PDB entry 8T21 | electron microscopy, 3.60 A resolution | chains A and B of the 3 polymer chains in the assembly

Chain A (and B):
Molecule: Spike glycoprotein
Organism: Severe acute respiratory syndrome coronavirus 2
Notes: chain B of this document is another copy of the same molecule, construct and numbering; everything in this record applies to it too
UniProtKB: A0A6H1PJZ3 (A0A6H1PJZ3_SARS2); residue numbers follow UniProt; this construct covers 1-88, 91-1208
Amino-acid sequence (1269 residues; row label = number of the first residue in the row; note: 2 numbers in that range are skipped by the numbering (no residue carries them; nothing is unmodelled there)):
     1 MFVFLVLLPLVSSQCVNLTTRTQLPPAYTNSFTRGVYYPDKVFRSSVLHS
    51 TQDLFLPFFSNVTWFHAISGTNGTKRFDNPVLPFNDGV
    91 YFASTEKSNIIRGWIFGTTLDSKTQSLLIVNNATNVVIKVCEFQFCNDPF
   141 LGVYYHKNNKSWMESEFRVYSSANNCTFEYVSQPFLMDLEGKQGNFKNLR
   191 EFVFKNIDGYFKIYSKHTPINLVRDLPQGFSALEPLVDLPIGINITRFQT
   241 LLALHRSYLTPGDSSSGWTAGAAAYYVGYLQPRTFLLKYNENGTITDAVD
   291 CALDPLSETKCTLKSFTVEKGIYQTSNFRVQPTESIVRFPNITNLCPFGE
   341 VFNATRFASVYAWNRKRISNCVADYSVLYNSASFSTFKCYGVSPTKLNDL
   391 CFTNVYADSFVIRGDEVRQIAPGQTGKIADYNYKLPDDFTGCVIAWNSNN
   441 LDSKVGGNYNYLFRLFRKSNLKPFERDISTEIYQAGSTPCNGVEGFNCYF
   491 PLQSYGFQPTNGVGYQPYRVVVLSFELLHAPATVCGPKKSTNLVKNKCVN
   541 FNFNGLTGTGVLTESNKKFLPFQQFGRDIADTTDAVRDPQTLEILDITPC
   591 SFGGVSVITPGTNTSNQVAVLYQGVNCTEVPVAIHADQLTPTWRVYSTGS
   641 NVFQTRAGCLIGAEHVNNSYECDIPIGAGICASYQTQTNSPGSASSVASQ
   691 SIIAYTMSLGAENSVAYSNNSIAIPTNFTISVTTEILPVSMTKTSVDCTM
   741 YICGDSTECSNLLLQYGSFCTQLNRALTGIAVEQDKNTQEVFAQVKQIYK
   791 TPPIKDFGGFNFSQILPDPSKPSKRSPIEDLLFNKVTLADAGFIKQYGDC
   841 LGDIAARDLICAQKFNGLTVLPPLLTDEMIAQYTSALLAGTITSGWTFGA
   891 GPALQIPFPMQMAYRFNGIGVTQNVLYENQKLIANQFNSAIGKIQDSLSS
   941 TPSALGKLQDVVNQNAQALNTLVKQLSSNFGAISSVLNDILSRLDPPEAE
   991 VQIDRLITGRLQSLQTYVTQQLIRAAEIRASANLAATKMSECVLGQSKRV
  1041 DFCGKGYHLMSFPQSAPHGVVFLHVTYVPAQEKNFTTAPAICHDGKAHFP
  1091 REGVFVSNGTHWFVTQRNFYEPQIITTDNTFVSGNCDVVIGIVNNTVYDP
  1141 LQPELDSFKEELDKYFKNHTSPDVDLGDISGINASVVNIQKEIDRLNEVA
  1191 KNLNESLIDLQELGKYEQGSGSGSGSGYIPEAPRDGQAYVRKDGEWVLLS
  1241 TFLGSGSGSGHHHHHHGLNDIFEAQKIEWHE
Not modelled in the structure: 1-26, 69-77, 144-164, 173-185, 246-262, 621-640, 677-688, 828-853, 1148-1271
Cystine bridges: C131-C166, C291-C301, C336-C361, C379-C432, C391-C525, C480-C488, C538-C590, C617-C649, C662-C671, C738-C760, C743-C749, C1032-C1043, C1082-C1126
Sequence notes: variant F453 (Tyr in A0A6H1PJZ3); engineered mutation G682 (Arg in A0A6H1PJZ3), S683 (Arg in A0A6H1PJZ3), S685 (Arg in A0A6H1PJZ3), P817 (Phe in A0A6H1PJZ3), P892 (Ala in A0A6H1PJZ3), P899 (Ala in A0A6H1PJZ3), P942 (Ala in A0A6H1PJZ3), P986 (Lys in A0A6H1PJZ3), P987 (Val in A0A6H1PJZ3); expression tag (1209-1271)

Interface between chain A and chain B:
Residue-residue contacts - 129 pairs, chain A then chain B:
  N317(A) with D737(B), hydrogen bond
  R328(A) with L981(B)
  Y351(A) with T167(B)
  W353(A) with F168(B), hydrophobic
  Y380(A) with E988(B)
  G381(A) with L984(B); D985(B)
  V382(A) with D985(B)
  S383(A) with S982(B); R983(B), hydrogen bond (backbone-backbone); L984(B), hydrogen bond (backbone-backbone); D985(B), hydrogen bond; P986(B)
  P384(A) with E748(B); I980(B); L981(B); S982(B); R983(B); L984(B)
  T385(A) with N978(B); D979(B); I980(B), hydrogen bond (backbone-backbone); L981(B), hydrogen bond (backbone-backbone); S982(B); R983(B); L984(B), hydrogen bond (side chain-backbone); A989(B)
  K386(A) with A972(B); I973(B); D979(B), salt bridge; R983(B); L984(B); Q992(B)
  L387(A) with I973(B), hydrophobic; D979(B); R983(B), hydrogen bond (backbone-side chain)
  N388(A) with R983(B)
  D389(A) with N978(B), hydrogen bond; R983(B), salt bridge
  Q409(A) with T376(B), hydrogen bond
  T430(A) with I973(B); L984(B)
  G431(A) with L984(B)
  K462(A) with T108(B); N234(B)
  P463(A) with N234(B)
  F464(A) with I231(B); G232(B); I233(B); N234(B), hydrogen bond (backbone-backbone)
  E465(A) with I233(B); N234(B)
  R466(A) with Q115(B); I128(B); V130(B); F168(B), hydrogen bond (side chain-backbone)
  D467(A) with T114(B), hydrogen bond
  I468(A) with T114(B), hydrogen bond (backbone-side chain); Q115(B)
  S469(A) with D111(B); K113(B), hydrogen bond (side chain-backbone); T114(B), hydrogen bond (backbone-side chain)
  E471(A) with T108(B); T109(B), hydrogen bond; N234(B)
  Y473(A) with T236(B)
  P521(A) with N978(B)
  F559(A) with F43(B), hydrophobic
  L560(A) with G283(B)
  F562(A) with K41(B); P225(B), hydrophobic
  Q563(A) with K41(B); V42(B), hydrogen bond (side chain-backbone); F43(B)
  Q564(A) with K41(B), hydrogen bond (backbone-backbone)
  F565(A) with K41(B), hydrogen bond (backbone-backbone); V42(B); F43(B), hydrogen bond (backbone-backbone)
  G566(A) with F43(B)
  R567(A) with V42(B); F43(B), hydrogen bond (backbone-backbone)
  I569(A) with V47(B), hydrophobic
  D571(A) with K964(B), salt bridge
  P589(A) with F855(B), hydrophobic
  F592(A) with F855(B)
  P665(A) with L864(B), hydrophobic
  G667(A) with L864(B)
  A668(A) with P863(B); L864(B)
  G669(A) with L864(B), hydrogen bond (backbone-backbone)
  L699(A) with M869(B), hydrophobic; Q872(B); Y873(B)
  A701(A) with Q787(B); I788(B), hydrogen bond (backbone-backbone)
  E702(A) with I788(B); K790(B), salt bridge
  N703(A) with Q787(B), hydrogen bond; I788(B), hydrogen bond (backbone-backbone); Y789(B); K790(B)
  S704(A) with K790(B)
  Y707(A) with D796(B), hydrogen bond (side chain-backbone); F797(B)
  N709(A) with P897(B)
  S711(A) with Q895(B); P897(B)
  I712(A) with Q895(B); I896(B), hydrophobic
  A713(A) with L894(B), hydrophobic; Q895(B)
  Q965(A) with Y756(B)
  S968(A) with Q755(B); Y756(B), hydrogen bond (side chain-backbone)
  N969(A) with Q755(B)
  F970(A) with Q755(B)
  G971(A) with Q755(B)
  I1013(A) with I1013(B), hydrophobic
  E1017(A) with R1019(B)
  R1039(A) with E1031(B), salt bridge
  G1046(A) with A890(B)
  E1072(A) with L894(B)
  F1089(A) with Y917(B), hydrophobic
  V1094(A) with Y904(B)
  R1107(A) with Y904(B), hydrogen bond
  F1121(A) with N914(B)
  S1123(A) with N914(B), hydrogen bond
  V1128(A) with E918(B)
  L1145(A) with S1147(B)
Also at the interface, not in a pair above, chain A (91 interface residues in all): R355, F429, F486, A520, K558, Q613, M697, G700, V705, A706, P715, V1040, D1041, V1068, P1069, N1074, P1079, P1090, V1129, L1141
Also at the interface, not in a pair above, chain B (85 interface residues in all): G107, L110, K129, N282, N370, P792, G857, L861, L865, P892, M900, T912, Q913, S974, I993, T1027, L1034, R1039, E1144

Summary:
The interface between chain A and chain B involves 91 residues on one side and 85 on the other; the contacts
include 30 hydrogen bonds and 5 salt bridges. Among the polar pairs are K386(A)-D979(B), D389(A)-R983(B) and
D571(A)-K964(B).
Both chains are Spike glycoprotein (Severe acute respiratory syndrome coronavirus 2). Entry 8T21 (Cryo-EM
structure of mink variant Y453F trimeric spike protein) was determined by electron microscopy together with
8T20, 8T22, 8T23, 8T25 and 8TAZ from the same study.
